PDB entry 8TB9 | electron microscopy, 4.00 A resolution | chains H and X of the 17 polymer chains in the assembly

[Chain H]
Molecule: 215-nt DNA strand
Sequence (215 nucleotides; numbered 7 to 221; the number before each row is that of its first residue):
     7 ATCGGGAGCTCCGACCGAATGACATGCATGCATACAGGATGTATATACCT
    57 GACACGTGCCTGGAGACTAGGGAGTAACCCCCTTGGCGGTTAAAACGCGG
   107 GGGACAGCGCGTACGTGCGTTTAAGCGGTGCTAGAGCTGCCTACGACCAA
   157 TGGAGCGGCCTCGGCACCGGGATCCCCCAGCCGCCGGCAGCGCAGCGCCT
   207 GACGGGCACACAGTC
Unresolved in the structure: 7-19, 213-221

[Chain X]
Protein: Histone H4
Organism: Xenopus laevis
Reference sequence: P62799 (H4_XENLA); residues 0-102 here correspond to UniProt positions 1-103 (UniProt number = residue number + 1)
Amino-acid sequence (106 residues; numbered 0 to 105; the number before each row is that of its first residue; numbering starts at 0):
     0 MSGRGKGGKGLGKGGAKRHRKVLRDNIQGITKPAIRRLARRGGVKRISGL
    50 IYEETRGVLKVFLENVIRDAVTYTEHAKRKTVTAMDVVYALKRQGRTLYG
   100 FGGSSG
Unresolved in the structure: 0-15, 103-105
Construct notes: expression tag (103-105)
Curated features (UniProtKB/Swiss-Prot):
  - DNA-binding region: Lys-16 to Lys-20
  - modified residue: Ser-1 (N-acetylserine), Arg-3 (Asymmetric dimethylarginine), Lys-5 (N6-(2-hydroxyisobutyryl)lysine), Lys-8 (N6-(2-hydroxyisobutyryl)lysine), Lys-12 (N6-(2-hydroxyisobutyryl)lysine), Lys-16 (N6-(2-hydroxyisobutyryl)lysine), Lys-20 (N6,N6,N6-trimethyllysine), Lys-31 (N6-(2-hydroxyisobutyryl)lysine), Lys-44 (N6-(2-hydroxyisobutyryl)lysine), Ser-47 (Phosphoserine), Tyr-51 (Phosphotyrosine), Lys-59 (N6-(2-hydroxyisobutyryl)lysine), Lys-77 (N6-(2-hydroxyisobutyryl)lysine), Lys-79 (N6-(2-hydroxyisobutyryl)lysine), Tyr-88 (Phosphotyrosine), Lys-91 (N6-(2-hydroxyisobutyryl)lysine)
  - cross-link (Glycyl lysine isopeptide (Lys-Gly)): Lys-31 (interchain with G-Cter in UFM1), Lys-91 (interchain with G-Cter in ubiquitin)

[How chain H and chain X interact]
Residue-residue contacts (11):
  DC120(H) with Arg-45(X), sugar contact; Ile-46(X), sugar contact; Ser-47(X), hydrogen bond to the phosphate; Gly-48(X), hydrogen bond to the phosphate
  DG121(H) with Arg-35(X), salt bridge to the phosphate; Arg-45(X), phosphate contact; Ile-46(X), hydrogen bond to the phosphate
  DG140(H) with Lys-79(X), phosphate contact
  DA141(H) with Arg-78(X), phosphate contact; Lys-79(X), hydrogen bond to the phosphate; Thr-80(X), hydrogen bond to the phosphate

[Overview]
Chain H and chain X form an interface of 4 and 8 residues respectively, with 5 hydrogen bonds and 1 salt
bridge. Among the polar pairs are DC120(H)/Ser-47(X), DC120(H)/Gly-48(X) and DG121(H)/Ile-46(X). UniProt lists
a DNA-binding region on chain X.
Here chain H is a 215-nt DNA strand and chain X is Histone H4 (Xenopus laevis). Entry 8TB9 (PRC2-J119-450
monomer bound to H1-nucleosome) was determined by electron microscopy together with 8T9G and 8TAS from the
same study.
